Entry 1F2U (X-ray diffraction, 1.60 A resolution); this record covers chains B and C of the 4 polymer chains in the assembly.

Chain B:
Molecule: RAD50 abc-atpase
From: Pyrococcus furiosus
Notes: fragment: c-terminal domain
Reference sequence: P58301 (RAD50_PYRFU); residue numbers follow UniProt; this construct covers 735-882
Amino-acid sequence (148 residues; each row starts with the number of its first residue):
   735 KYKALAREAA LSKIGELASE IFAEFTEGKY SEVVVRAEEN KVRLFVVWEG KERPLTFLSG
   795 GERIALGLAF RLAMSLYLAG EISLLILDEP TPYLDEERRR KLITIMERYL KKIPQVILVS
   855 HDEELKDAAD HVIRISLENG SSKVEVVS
Disordered / not traced: 735-737
Small-molecule neighbours: ATP (adenosine-5'-triphosphate): Lys763, Tyr764, Trp782, Phe791, Leu792, Ser793, Gly794, Gly795, Glu796, Tyr827

Chain C:
Molecule: RAD50 abc-atpase
From: Pyrococcus furiosus
Notes: fragment: n-terminal domain
Reference sequence: P58301 (RAD50_PYRFU); numbering as in UniProt (aligned over 1-149)
Amino-acid sequence (149 residues; each row starts with the number of its first residue):
     1 MKLERVTVKN FRSHSDTVVE FKEGINLIIG QNGSGKSSLL DAILVGLYWP LRIKDIKKDE
    61 FTKVGARDTY IDLIFEKDGT KYRITRRFLK GYSSGEIHAM KRLVGNEWKH VTEPSSKAIS
   121 AFMEKLIPYN IFLNAIYIRQ GQIDAILES
Disordered / not traced: 149
Bound ions: Mg2+: Ser37, Gln140 (together with ATP)
Small-molecule neighbours: ATP (adenosine-5'-triphosphate): Arg12, Ser13, Gln31, Asn32, Gly33, Ser34, Gly35, Lys36, Ser37, Ser38, Glu60, Phe61, Thr62, Lys63, Val64, Gln140

Chain B / chain C interface:
Contacting residue pairs (22):
  Lys763(B) - Gly33(C)
  Trp782(B) - Val64(C)  hydrophobic
  Arg787(B) - Val64(C)
  Pro788(B) - Glu60(C)
  Thr790(B) - Arg12(C)  hydrogen bond (backbone-side chain)
  Thr790(B) - Asp55(C)
  Thr790(B) - Glu60(C)  hydrogen bond
  Phe791(B) - Arg12(C)  hydrogen bond (backbone-side chain)
  Phe791(B) - Val64(C)  hydrophobic
  Leu792(B) - Arg12(C)  hydrogen bond (backbone-side chain)
  Ser793(B) - Gly33(C)  hydrogen bond (side chain-backbone)
  Gly794(B) - Gln140(C)
  Gly795(B) - Asn32(C)
  Glu796(B) - Gly33(C)
  Tyr827(B) - Asn32(C)  hydrogen bond (backbone-side chain)
  Tyr827(B) - Gln140(C)
  Tyr827(B) - Gly141(C)
  Leu828(B) - Asn32(C)
  Asp829(B) - Gln31(C)
  Asp829(B) - Asn32(C)  hydrogen bond (side chain-backbone)
  Glu831(B) - Gln31(C)  hydrogen bond
  Arg832(B) - Asn32(C)

Overview:
Chain B and chain C form an interface of 16 and 9 residues respectively, with 8 hydrogen bonds. Polar contacts
include Thr790(B)-Arg12(C), Thr790(B)-Glu60(C) and Phe791(B)-Arg12(C). ATP is bound between chain B and chain
C. Ser37(C) and Gln140(C) coordinate Mg2+.
Chain B is RAD50 abc-atpase and chain C is RAD50 abc-atpase, both from Pyrococcus furiosus; the structure,
Crystal Structure of RAD50 ABC-ATPase, was determined by X-ray diffraction, deposited together with 1F2T.
